9JA1 - chains A and F of the 14 polymer chains in the assembly; structure by electron microscopy, 2.98 A resolution.

Chain A:
Molecule: DNA-directed RNA polymerase II subunit RPB1
Source organism: Saccharomyces cerevisiae
Notes: EC 2.7.7.6
UniProt: P04050 (RPB1_YEAST); numbering as in UniProt (aligned over 1-1733)
Sequence (1733 residues; each row starts with the number of its first residue):
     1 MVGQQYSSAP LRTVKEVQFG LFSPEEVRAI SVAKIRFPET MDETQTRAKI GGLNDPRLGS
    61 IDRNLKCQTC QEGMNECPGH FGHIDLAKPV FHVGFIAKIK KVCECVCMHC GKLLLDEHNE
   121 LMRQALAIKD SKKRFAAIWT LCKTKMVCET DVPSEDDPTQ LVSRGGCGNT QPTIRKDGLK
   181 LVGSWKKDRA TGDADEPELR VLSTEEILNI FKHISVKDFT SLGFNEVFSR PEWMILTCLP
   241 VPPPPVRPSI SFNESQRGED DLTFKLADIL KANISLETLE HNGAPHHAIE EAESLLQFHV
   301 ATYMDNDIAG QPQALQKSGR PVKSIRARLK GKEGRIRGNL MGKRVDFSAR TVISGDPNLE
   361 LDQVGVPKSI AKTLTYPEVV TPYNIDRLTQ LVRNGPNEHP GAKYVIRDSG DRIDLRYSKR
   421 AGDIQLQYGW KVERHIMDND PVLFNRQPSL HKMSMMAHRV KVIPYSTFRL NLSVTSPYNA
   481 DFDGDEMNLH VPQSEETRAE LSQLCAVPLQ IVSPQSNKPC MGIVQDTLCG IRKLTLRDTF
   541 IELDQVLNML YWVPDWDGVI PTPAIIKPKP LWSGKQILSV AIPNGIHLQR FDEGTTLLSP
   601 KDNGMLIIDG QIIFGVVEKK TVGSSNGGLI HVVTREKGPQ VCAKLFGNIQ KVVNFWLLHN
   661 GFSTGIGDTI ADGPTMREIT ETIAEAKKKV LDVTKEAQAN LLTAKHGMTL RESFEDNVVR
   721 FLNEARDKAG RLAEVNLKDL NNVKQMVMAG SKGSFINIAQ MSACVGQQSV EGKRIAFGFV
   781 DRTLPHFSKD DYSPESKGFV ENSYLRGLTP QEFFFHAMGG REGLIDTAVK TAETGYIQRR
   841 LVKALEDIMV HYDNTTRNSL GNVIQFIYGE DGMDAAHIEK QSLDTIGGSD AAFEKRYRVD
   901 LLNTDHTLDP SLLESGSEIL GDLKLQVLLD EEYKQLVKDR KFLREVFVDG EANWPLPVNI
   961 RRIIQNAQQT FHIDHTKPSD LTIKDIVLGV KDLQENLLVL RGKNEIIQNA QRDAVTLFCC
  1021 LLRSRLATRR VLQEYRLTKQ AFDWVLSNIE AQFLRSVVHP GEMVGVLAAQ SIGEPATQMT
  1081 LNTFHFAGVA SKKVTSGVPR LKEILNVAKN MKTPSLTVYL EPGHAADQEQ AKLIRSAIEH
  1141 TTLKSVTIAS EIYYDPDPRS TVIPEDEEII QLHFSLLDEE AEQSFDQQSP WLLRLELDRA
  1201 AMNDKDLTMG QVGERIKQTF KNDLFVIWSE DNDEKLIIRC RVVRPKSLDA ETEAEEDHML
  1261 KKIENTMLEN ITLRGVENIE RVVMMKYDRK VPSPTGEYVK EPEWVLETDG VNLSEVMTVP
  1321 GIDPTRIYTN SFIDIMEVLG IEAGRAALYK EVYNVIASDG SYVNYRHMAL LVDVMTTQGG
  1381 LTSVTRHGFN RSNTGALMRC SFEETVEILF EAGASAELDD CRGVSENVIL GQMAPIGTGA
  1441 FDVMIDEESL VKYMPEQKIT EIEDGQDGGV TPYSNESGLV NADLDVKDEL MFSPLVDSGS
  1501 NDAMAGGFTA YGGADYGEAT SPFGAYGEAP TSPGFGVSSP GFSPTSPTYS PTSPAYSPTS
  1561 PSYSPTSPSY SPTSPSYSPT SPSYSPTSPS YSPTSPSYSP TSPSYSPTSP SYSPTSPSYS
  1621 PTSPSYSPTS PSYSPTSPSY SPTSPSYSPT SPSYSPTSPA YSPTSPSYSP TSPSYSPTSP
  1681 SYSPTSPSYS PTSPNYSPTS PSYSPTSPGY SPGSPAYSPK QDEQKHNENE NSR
Not modelled in the structure: 1-2, 156-162, 186-198, 700-709, 1144-1270, 1446-1733
Swiss-Prot annotation at these positions:
  - region: P248 to D260 (Lid loop), N306 to K323 (Rudder loop), P810 to E822 (Bridging helix)
  - binding site (Zn(2+)): C67, C70, C77, H80, C107, C110, C148, C167
  - binding site (Mg(2+)): D481, D483, D485
  - modified residue: T1471 (Phosphothreonine)
  - cross-link (Glycyl lysine isopeptide (Lys-Gly)): K695 (interchain with G-Cter in ubiquitin), K1246 (interchain with G-Cter in ubiquitin), K1350 (interchain with G-Cter in ubiquitin)
Bound ions: Zn2+ site 1: C67, C70, C77, H80; Zn2+ site 2: C107, C110, C167
Small-molecule neighbours: ATP (adenosine-5'-triphosphate): R446, Q447, P448, N479, D481, D483, T827, T831, L1081, F1084, H1085

Chain F:
Molecule: DNA-directed RNA polymerases I, II, and III subunit RPABC2
Source organism: Saccharomyces cerevisiae
UniProt: P20435 (RPAB2_YEAST); residue numbers follow UniProt; this construct covers 1-155
Sequence (155 residues; row label = number of the first residue in the row):
     1 MSDYEEAFND GNENFEDFDV EHFSDEETYE EKPQFKDGET TDANGKTIVT GGNGPEDFQQ
    61 HEQIRRKTLK EKAIPKDQRA TTPYMTKYER ARILGTRALQ ISMNAPVFVD LEGETDPLRI
   121 AMKELAEKKI PLVIRRYLPD GSFEDWSVEE LIVDL
Not modelled in the structure: 1-71, 155
Swiss-Prot annotation at these positions:
  - region: L111 to L132 (Leucine-zipper)
  - modified residue: S24 (Phosphoserine)

How chain A and chain F interact:
Contacting residue pairs (63):
  V379(A) - S102(F)
  T381(A) - S102(F)
  P382(A) - N104(F)
  Y383(A) - V107(F)
  Y383(A) - L111(F)
  Y383(A) - T115(F)
  S494(A) - L99(F)
  E495(A) - A98(F)
  E495(A) - L99(F)
  E495(A) - S102(F)
  E496(A) - G95(F)
  E496(A) - L99(F)
  A499(A) - G95(F)
  Q503(A) - R90(F)  hydrogen bond
  Q503(A) - A91(F)
  Q503(A) - M122(F)
  L504(A) - Y88(F)  hydrophobic
  L504(A) - A91(F)  hydrophobic
  H851(A) - P139(F)
  Y852(A) - T81(F)
  Y852(A) - E89(F)  hydrogen bond
  Y852(A) - R136(F)
  D853(A) - P139(F)
  R857(A) - P139(F)
  R1001(A) - A80(F)
  R1001(A) - T81(F)
  R1001(A) - T82(F)
  R1001(A) - P83(F)
  L1054(A) - Y84(F)
  H1059(A) - T86(F)
  H1059(A) - K87(F)  hydrogen bond (side chain-backbone)
  H1059(A) - Y88(F)
  P1060(A) - T86(F)
  P1060(A) - Y88(F)
  G1061(A) - Y88(F)
  E1062(A) - K87(F)  salt bridge
  E1062(A) - Y88(F)  hydrogen bond
  M1433(A) - R92(F)
  G1437(A) - Y88(F)
  T1438(A) - Y88(F)
  T1438(A) - R92(F)  hydrogen bond (backbone-side chain)
  G1439(A) - R92(F)
  F1441(A) - Y88(F)
  F1441(A) - E89(F)
  F1441(A) - R92(F)  hydrogen bond (backbone-side chain)
  F1441(A) - I134(F)  hydrophobic
  F1441(A) - R135(F)
  D1442(A) - V133(F)
  D1442(A) - I134(F)
  D1442(A) - R135(F)  hydrogen bond (backbone-backbone)
  D1442(A) - Y137(F)  hydrogen bond
  V1443(A) - R92(F)
  V1443(A) - I93(F)  hydrophobic
  V1443(A) - L132(F)  hydrophobic
  V1443(A) - V133(F)
  V1443(A) - I134(F)  hydrophobic
  M1444(A) - L132(F)
  M1444(A) - V133(F)  hydrogen bond (backbone-backbone)
  M1444(A) - R135(F)
  M1444(A) - D145(F)
  I1445(A) - P131(F)
  I1445(A) - L132(F)  hydrophobic
  I1445(A) - V133(F)
Also at the interface, not in a pair above, chain A (36 interface residues in all): V380, Y428, G429, S502, G1002, R1055, A1440
Also at the interface, not in a pair above, chain F (38 interface residues in all): L94, T96, I101, P117, L118, L138, D154

In short:
The interface between chain A and chain F involves 36 residues on one side and 38 on the other, with 9
hydrogen bonds and 1 salt bridge. Polar contacts include E1062(A)-K87(F), Q503(A)-R90(F) and Y852(A)-E89(F).
Bound to chain A: ATP.
Here chain A is DNA-directed RNA polymerase II subunit RPB1 and chain F is DNA-directed RNA polymerases I, II,
and III subunit RPABC2, both from Saccharomyces cerevisiae. Entry 9JA1 (The RNA polymerase II elongation
complex from Saccharomyces cerevisiae) was determined by electron microscopy together with 9JA0 and 8X7U from
the same study.
